6SCN - chains F and G of the 33 polymer chains in the assembly; structure by electron microscopy, 3.10 A resolution.

# Chain F (and G)
Name: Flagellar M-ring protein
From: Salmonella typhimurium
Notes: chain G of this document is another copy of the same molecule, construct and numbering; everything in this record applies to it too
UniProt: A0A0D6FLL5 (A0A0D6FLL5_SALTM); numbering as in UniProt (aligned over 1-560)
Chain sequence (560 residues; row label = number of the first residue in the row):
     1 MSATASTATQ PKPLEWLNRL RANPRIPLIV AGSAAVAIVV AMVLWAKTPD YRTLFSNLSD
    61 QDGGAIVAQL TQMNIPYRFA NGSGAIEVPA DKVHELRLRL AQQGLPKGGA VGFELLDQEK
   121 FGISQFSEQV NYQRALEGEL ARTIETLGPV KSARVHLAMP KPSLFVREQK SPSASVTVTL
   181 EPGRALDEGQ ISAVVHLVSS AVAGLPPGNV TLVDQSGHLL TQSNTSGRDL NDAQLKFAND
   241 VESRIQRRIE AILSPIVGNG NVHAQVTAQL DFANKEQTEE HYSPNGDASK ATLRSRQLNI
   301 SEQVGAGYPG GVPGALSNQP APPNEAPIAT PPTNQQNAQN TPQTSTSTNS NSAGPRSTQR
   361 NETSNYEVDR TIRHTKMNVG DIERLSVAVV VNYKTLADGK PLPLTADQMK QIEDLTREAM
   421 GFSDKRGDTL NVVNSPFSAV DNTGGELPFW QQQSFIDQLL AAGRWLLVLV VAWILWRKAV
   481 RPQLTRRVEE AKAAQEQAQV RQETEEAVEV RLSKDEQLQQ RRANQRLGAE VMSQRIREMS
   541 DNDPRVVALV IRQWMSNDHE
Not modelled in the structure: 1-124, 161-170, 305-354, 395-401, 439-560

# Interface between chain F and chain G
Contacting residue pairs (149; chain F residue first):
  Glu-128(F) with Phe-126(G)
  Tyr-132(F) with Phe-126(G), hydrophobic; Val-130(G), hydrophobic
  Glu-139(F) with Glu-137(G); Arg-154(G); His-156(G), salt bridge
  Leu-140(F) with His-156(G)
  Thr-143(F) with Arg-154(G); His-156(G), hydrogen bond
  Leu-147(F) with Thr-177(G); Asp-214(G); Gln-215(G); Ser-216(G)
  Gly-148(F) with Gln-215(G), hydrogen bond (backbone-backbone)
  Gln-190(F) with Ser-216(G), hydrogen bond (side chain-backbone); Gly-217(G)
  Ser-192(F) with Leu-219(G); Thr-225(G)
  Ala-193(F) with Val-213(G); Gly-217(G); Leu-219(G), hydrophobic
  His-196(F) with Ser-175(G); Thr-211(G), hydrogen bond (backbone-side chain); Leu-219(G); Asn-224(G); Thr-225(G), hydrogen bond (side chain-backbone)
  Leu-197(F) with Ser-175(G), hydrogen bond (backbone-side chain); Val-176(G); Thr-177(G); Thr-211(G); Val-213(G), hydrophobic
  Ser-200(F) with Ala-158(G); Ser-173(G), hydrogen bond (backbone-side chain); Ala-174(G), hydrogen bond (side chain-backbone); Ser-175(G), hydrogen bond; Asn-209(G), hydrogen bond (side chain-backbone); Thr-211(G)
  Ala-201(F) with His-156(G); Leu-157(G); Ala-158(G); Ser-175(G), hydrogen bond (backbone-side chain)
  Val-202(F) with Ala-158(G); Ser-173(G)
  Ala-203(F) with Ala-158(G); Pro-160(G), hydrophobic
  Leu-230(F) with Gly-227(G)
  Ala-233(F) with Arg-228(G), hydrogen bond (backbone-side chain)
  Gln-234(F) with Arg-228(G)
  Phe-237(F) with Arg-228(G); Asn-231(G); Asp-232(G); Leu-235(G), hydrophobic
  Asp-240(F) with Leu-235(G)
  Val-241(F) with Leu-235(G), hydrophobic
  Arg-244(F) with Leu-235(G)
  Arg-248(F) with Glu-242(G), salt bridge; Gln-265(G); Val-266(G), hydrogen bond (side chain-backbone); Thr-267(G), hydrogen bond
  Ala-251(F) with Gln-265(G)
  Ile-252(F) with His-263(G); Gln-265(G); Ala-388(G)
  Pro-255(F) with His-263(G); Phe-437(G); Ser-438(G)
  Ile-256(F) with Val-390(G), hydrophobic; Ser-438(G), hydrogen bond (backbone-side chain)
  Ala-288(F) with Gly-286(G)
  Lys-290(F) with Pro-284(G)
  Ala-291(F) with Pro-284(G); Asn-285(G); Gly-286(G)
  Thr-292(F) with Tyr-282(G); Ser-283(G), hydrogen bond (side chain-backbone); Pro-284(G); Asn-285(G); Val-368(G)
  Leu-293(F) with Asn-285(G), hydrogen bond (backbone-side chain); Tyr-366(G); Val-368(G)
  Arg-294(F) with Asn-365(G); Tyr-366(G), hydrogen bond (backbone-backbone); Val-368(G)
  Ser-295(F) with Ser-364(G); Asn-365(G), hydrogen bond
  Arg-296(F) with Glu-362(G); Thr-363(G); Ser-364(G), hydrogen bond (backbone-backbone)
  Gln-297(F) with Glu-362(G); Thr-363(G)
  Leu-298(F) with Arg-360(G); Asn-361(G); Glu-362(G), hydrogen bond (backbone-backbone)
  Asn-299(F) with Arg-360(G); Asn-361(G); Glu-362(G)
  Ile-300(F) with Gln-359(G); Arg-360(G), hydrogen bond (backbone-backbone)
  Ser-301(F) with Thr-358(G)
  Glu-302(F) with Arg-356(G); Ser-357(G); Thr-358(G), hydrogen bond (backbone-backbone)
  Gln-303(F) with Ser-357(G)
  Val-304(F) with Pro-355(G); Arg-356(G)
  Glu-367(F) with Tyr-282(G), hydrogen bond
  Val-368(F) with Tyr-282(G)
  Asp-369(F) with Glu-280(G); His-281(G), salt bridge; Tyr-282(G), hydrogen bond (side chain-backbone)
  Arg-370(F) with Thr-278(G); Glu-279(G); Glu-280(G), salt bridge
  Thr-371(F) with Gln-277(G); Thr-278(G)
  Ile-372(F) with Glu-276(G); Gln-277(G); Thr-278(G), hydrogen bond (backbone-backbone)
  Arg-373(F) with Lys-275(G); Glu-276(G); Gln-277(G), hydrogen bond
  His-374(F) with Asn-274(G); Lys-275(G); Glu-276(G), hydrogen bond (backbone-backbone)
  Thr-375(F) with Asn-274(G); Lys-275(G)
  Lys-376(F) with Ala-273(G); Asn-274(G), hydrogen bond (backbone-backbone)
  Asn-378(F) with Gln-234(G), hydrogen bond; Phe-272(G)
  Val-379(F) with Asn-231(G), hydrogen bond (backbone-side chain)
  Gln-411(F) with Ser-435(G), hydrogen bond
  Asp-414(F) with Asn-431(G)
  Leu-415(F) with Ala-388(G), hydrophobic; Val-390(G), hydrophobic; Val-433(G), hydrophobic
  Glu-418(F) with Thr-267(G); Ser-386(G); Val-387(G); Ala-388(G); Thr-429(G), hydrogen bond; Asn-431(G)
  Ala-419(F) with Thr-267(G)
  Met-420(F) with Thr-267(G)
  Gly-421(F) with Thr-267(G); Arg-384(G), hydrogen bond (backbone-side chain)
  Phe-422(F) with Arg-384(G)
  Arg-426(F) with Gln-269(G)
Also at the interface, not in a pair above, chain F (75 interface residues in all): Gln-129, Gly-189, Gly-204, Val-257, Gly-258, Phe-272, Ser-289, Met-377, Gly-380, Ser-423
Also at the interface, not in a pair above, chain G (84 interface residues in all): Ser-127, Gln-133, Ser-171, His-218, Asn-239, Ala-264, Glu-367, Val-389, Leu-430, Pro-436

# Summary
Chain F and chain G form an interface of 75 and 84 residues respectively; the contacts include 34 hydrogen
bonds and 4 salt bridges. Among the polar pairs are Glu-139(F)/His-156(G), Arg-248(F)/Glu-242(G) and
Asp-369(F)/His-281(G).
Both chains are Flagellar M-ring protein (Salmonella typhimurium). Entry 6SCN (33mer structure of the
Salmonella flagella MS-ring protein FliF) was determined by electron microscopy, deposited together with 6SD1,
6SD2, 6SD3, 6SD4 and 6SD5.
